Entry 2B63 (X-ray diffraction, 3.80 A resolution); this record covers chains B and J of the 13 polymer chains in the assembly.

Chain B:
Protein: DNA-directed RNA polymerase II 140 kDa polypeptide
Source organism: Saccharomyces cerevisiae
Notes: EC 2.7.7.6
UniProt: P08518 (RPB2_YEAST); residues 1-1224 here = UniProt positions 1-1224
Sequence (1224 residues; row label = number of the first residue in the row):
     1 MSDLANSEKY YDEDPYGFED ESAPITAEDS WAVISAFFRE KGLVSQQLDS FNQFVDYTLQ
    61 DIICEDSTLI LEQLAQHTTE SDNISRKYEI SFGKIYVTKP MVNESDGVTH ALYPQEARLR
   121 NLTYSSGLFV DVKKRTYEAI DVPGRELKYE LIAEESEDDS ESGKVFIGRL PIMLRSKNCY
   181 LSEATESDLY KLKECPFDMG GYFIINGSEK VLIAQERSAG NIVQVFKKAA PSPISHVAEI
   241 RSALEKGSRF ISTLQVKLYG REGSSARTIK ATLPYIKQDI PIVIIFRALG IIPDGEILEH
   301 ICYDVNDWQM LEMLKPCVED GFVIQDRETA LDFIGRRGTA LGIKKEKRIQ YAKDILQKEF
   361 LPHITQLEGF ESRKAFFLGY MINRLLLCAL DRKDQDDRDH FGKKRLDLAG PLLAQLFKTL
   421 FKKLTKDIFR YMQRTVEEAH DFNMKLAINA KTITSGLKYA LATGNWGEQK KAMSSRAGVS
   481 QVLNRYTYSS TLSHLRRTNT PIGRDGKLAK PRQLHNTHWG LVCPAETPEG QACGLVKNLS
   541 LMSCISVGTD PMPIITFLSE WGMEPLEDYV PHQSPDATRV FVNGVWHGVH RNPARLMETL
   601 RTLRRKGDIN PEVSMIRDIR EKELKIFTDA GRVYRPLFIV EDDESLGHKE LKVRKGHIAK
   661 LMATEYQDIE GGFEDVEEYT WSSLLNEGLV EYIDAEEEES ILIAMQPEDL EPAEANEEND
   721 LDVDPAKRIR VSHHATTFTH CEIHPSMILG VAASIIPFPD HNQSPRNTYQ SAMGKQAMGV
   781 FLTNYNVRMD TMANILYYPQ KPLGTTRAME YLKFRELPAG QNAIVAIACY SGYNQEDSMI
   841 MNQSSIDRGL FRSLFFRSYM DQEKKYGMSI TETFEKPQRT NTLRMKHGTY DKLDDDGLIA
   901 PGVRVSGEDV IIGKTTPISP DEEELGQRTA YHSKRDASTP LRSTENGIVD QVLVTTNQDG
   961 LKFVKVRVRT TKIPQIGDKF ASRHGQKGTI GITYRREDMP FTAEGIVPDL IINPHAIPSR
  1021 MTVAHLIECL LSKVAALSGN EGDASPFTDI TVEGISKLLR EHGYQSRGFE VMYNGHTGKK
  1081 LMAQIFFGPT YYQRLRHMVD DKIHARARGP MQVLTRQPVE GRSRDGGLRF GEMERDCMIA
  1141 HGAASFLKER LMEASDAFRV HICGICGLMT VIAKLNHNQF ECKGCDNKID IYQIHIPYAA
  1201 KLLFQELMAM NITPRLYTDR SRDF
Not modelled in the structure: 1-19, 71-89, 135-163, 336-344, 438-445, 669-677, 716-721, 920-932
Ion coordination: Zn2+: Cys1163, Cys1166, Cys1182, Cys1185
From the paper describing this entry:
  - binding site for the 31-nt RNA strand: Tyr459, Ala462, Thr463, Asn465, Ser474, Ser475, Arg476, Ala477, Gly478, Gln481, Val482, Arg512, Gln531
  - conformationally variable residues (loop rearrangement): Gly467 to Ala477, Ile502 to Ala509

Chain J:
Protein: DNA-directed RNA polymerases I/II/III subunit 10
Source organism: Saccharomyces cerevisiae
Notes: EC 2.7.7.6
UniProt: P22139 (RPB10_YEAST); residues 1-70 here = UniProt positions 1-70
Sequence (70 residues; each row starts with the number of its first residue):
     1 MIVPVRCFSC GKVVGDKWES YLNLLQEDEL DEGTALSRLG LKRYCCRRMI LTHVDLIEKF
    61 LRYNPLEKRD
Not modelled in the structure: 66-70
Ion coordination: Zn2+: Cys7, Cys10, Cys45, Cys46

How chain B and chain J interact:
Residue-residue contacts - 50 pairs, chain B then chain J:
  Glu186(B) with Arg62(J), salt bridge
  Ser187(B) with Arg62(J)
  Tyr190(B) with Lys59(J); Arg62(J); Tyr63(J)
  Lys193(B) with Tyr63(J)
  Cys195(B) with Tyr63(J)
  Val780(B) with Leu56(J), hydrophobic
  Thr783(B) with Phe60(J); Tyr63(J), hydrogen bond
  Asn784(B) with Tyr63(J)
  Tyr797(B) with Met1(J)
  Tyr798(B) with Phe8(J), hydrophobic
  Gln800(B) with Arg48(J); Met49(J); Thr52(J)
  Lys801(B) with Leu51(J); Thr52(J), hydrogen bond (backbone-backbone)
  Arg815(B) with Val54(J)
  Glu816(B) with Leu56(J)
  Gln821(B) with Phe8(J)
  Asn822(B) with Arg48(J), hydrogen bond (backbone-side chain); Thr52(J), hydrogen bond
  Ala823(B) with Arg48(J)
  Ile824(B) with Ser9(J); Arg48(J)
  Ser845(B) with Phe8(J)
  Arg848(B) with Cys7(J); Phe8(J), hydrogen bond (side chain-backbone); Ser9(J), hydrogen bond (side chain-backbone); Gly11(J)
  Gly849(B) with Phe8(J)
  Leu850(B) with Phe8(J)
  Arg996(B) with Ser9(J); Cys10(J), hydrogen bond (side chain-backbone)
  Glu1004(B) with Arg43(J)
  Ile1006(B) with Tyr44(J); Cys45(J), hydrophobic
  Asp1009(B) with Ser9(J), hydrogen bond; Arg48(J), salt bridge
  Lys1033(B) with Tyr44(J)
  Ala1035(B) with Leu51(J)
  Ala1036(B) with Tyr44(J), hydrophobic; Arg47(J), hydrogen bond (backbone-side chain)
  Leu1037(B) with Arg47(J), hydrogen bond (backbone-side chain)
  Ser1038(B) with Gly33(J)
  Gly1039(B) with Leu51(J)
  Glu1070(B) with Tyr44(J), hydrogen bond
  Phe1087(B) with Tyr44(J)
  Pro1089(B) with Tyr44(J)
Other interface residues (no listed pair), chain B (46 interface residues in all): Glu194, Pro196, Phe197, Tyr785, Pro799, Pro802, Leu803, Leu817, Asn842, Val1007, Tyr1064
Other interface residues (no listed pair), chain J (25 interface residues in all): Pro4, Glu32, Lys42, His53

Summary:
46 residues of chain B face 25 of chain J across their interface; the contacts include 11 hydrogen bonds and 2
salt bridges. Among the polar pairs are Glu186(B)-Arg62(J), Asp1009(B)-Arg48(J) and Thr783(B)-Tyr63(J). The
paper reports a binding site for the 31-nt RNA strand at Tyr459(B), Ala462(B) and Thr463(B) among others;
conformational variability at Gly467(B) and Ile502(B).
Here chain B is DNA-directed RNA polymerase II 140 kDa polypeptide and chain J is DNA-directed RNA polymerases
I/II/III subunit 10, both from Saccharomyces cerevisiae. Entry 2B63 (Complete RNA Polymerase II-RNA inhibitor
complex) was determined by X-ray diffraction.
